8WI9 - chains a and l of the 24 polymer chains in the assembly; structure by electron microscopy, 3.50 A resolution.

[Chain a]
Molecule: 16S rRNA
Organism: Mycolicibacterium smegmatis MC2 155
Sequence (1528 nucleotides; each row starts with the number of its first residue):
     1 UUUUUGUUUG GAGAGUUUGA UCCUGGCUCA GGACGAACGC UGGCGGCGUG CUUAACACAU
    61 GCAAGUCGAA CGGAAAGGCC CUUUCGGGGG UACUCGAGUG GCGAACGGGU GAGUAACACG
   121 UGGGUGAUCU GCCCUGCACU UUGGGAUAAG CCUGGGAAAC UGGGUCUAAU ACCGAAUACA
   181 CCCUGCUGGU CGCAUGGCCU GGUAGGGGAA AGCUUUUGCG GUGUGGGAUG GGCCCGCGGC
   241 CUAUCAGCUU GUUGGUGGGG UGAUGGCCUA CCAAGGCGAC GACGGGUAGC CGGCCUGAGA
   301 GGGUGACCGG CCACACUGGG ACUGAGAUAC GGCCCAGACU CCUACGGGAG GCAGCAGUGG
   361 GGAAUAUUGC ACAAUGGGCG CAAGCCUGAU GCAGCGACGC CGCGUGAGGG AUGACGGCCU
   421 UCGGGUUGUA AACCUCUUUC AGCACAGACG AAGCGCAAGU GACGGUAUGU GCAGAAGAAG
   481 GACCGGCCAA CUACGUGCCA GCAGCCGCGG UAAUACGUAG GGUCCGAGCG UUGUCCGGAA
   541 UUACUGGGCG UAAAGAGCUC GUAGGUGGUU UGUCGCGUUG UUCGUGAAAA CUCACAGCUU
   601 AACUGUGGGC GUGCGGGCGA UACGGGCAGA CUAGAGUACU GCAGGGGAGA CUGGAAUUCC
   661 UGGUGUAGCG GUGGAAUGCG CAGAUAUCAG GAGGAACACC GGUGGCGAAG GCGGGUCUCU
   721 GGGCAGUAAC UGACGCUGAG GAGCGAAAGC GUGGGGAGCG AACAGGAUUA GAUACCCUGG
   781 UAGUCCACGC CGUAAACGGU GGGUACUAGG UGUGGGUUUC CUUCCUUGGG AUCCGUGCCG
   841 UAGCUAACGC AUUAAGUACC CCGCCUGGGG AGUACGGCCG CAAGGCUAAA ACUCAAAGGA
   901 AUUGACGGGG GCCCGCACAA GCGGCGGAGC AUGUGGAUUA AUUCGAUGCA ACGCGAAGAA
   961 CCUUACCUGG GUUUGACAUG CACAGGACGC CGGCAGAGAU GUCGGUUCCC UUGUGGCCUG
  1021 UGUGCAGGUG GUGCAUGGCU GUCGUCAGCU CGUGUCGUGA GAUGUUGGGU UAAGUCCCGC
  1081 AACGAGCGCA ACCCUUGUCU CAUGUUGCCA GCACGUUAUG GUGGGGACUC GUGAGAGACU
  1141 GCCGGGGUCA ACUCGGAGGA AGGUGGGGAU GACGUCAAGU CAUCAUGCCC CUUAUGUCCA
  1201 GGGCUUCACA CAUGCUACAA UGGCCGGUAC AAAGGGCUGC GAUGCCGUGA GGUGGAGCGA
  1261 AUCCUUUCAA AGCCGGUCUC AGUUCGGAUC GGGGUCUGCA ACUCGACCCC GUGAAGUCGG
  1321 AGUCGCUAGU AAUCGCAGAU CAGCAACGCU GCGGUGAAUA CGUUCCCGGG CCUUGUACAC
  1381 ACCGCCCGUC ACGUCAUGAA AGUCGGUAAC ACCCGAAGCC GGUGGCCUAA CCCUUGUGGA
  1441 GGGAGCCGUC GAAGGUGGGA UCGGCGAUUG GGACGAAGUC GUAACAAGGU AGCCGUACCG
  1501 GAAGGUGCGG CUGGAUCACC UCCUUUCU
Unresolved in the structure: 1-8, 1524-1528

[Chain l]
Protein: 30S ribosomal protein S11
Organism: Mycolicibacterium smegmatis MC2 155
UniProtKB: A0QSL6 (RS11_MYCS2); numbering as in UniProt (aligned over 1-138)
Sequence (138 residues; numbered 1 to 138; the number before each row is that of its first residue):
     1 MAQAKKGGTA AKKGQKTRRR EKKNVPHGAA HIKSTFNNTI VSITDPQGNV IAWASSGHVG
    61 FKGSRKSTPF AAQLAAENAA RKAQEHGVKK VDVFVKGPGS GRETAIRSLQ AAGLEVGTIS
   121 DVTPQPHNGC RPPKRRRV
Unresolved in the structure: 1-22, 138

[How chain a and chain l interact]
Contacting residue pairs - 73 pairs, chain a then chain l:
  G654(a) with His127(l), base contact
  A655(a) with Gln125(l), hydrogen bond to the sugar; Pro126(l), base contact; His127(l), hydrogen bond to the base; Gly129(l), base contact
  A656(a) with Pro124(l), phosphate contact; Pro126(l), sugar contact; Cys130(l), base contact
  U657(a) with Cys130(l), sugar contact
  G663(a) with Gly48(l), hydrogen bond to the base; Asn49(l), hydrogen bond to the base
  U664(a) with Asn49(l), sugar contact; Val50(l), hydrogen bond to the sugar
  G665(a) with Val50(l), sugar contact; Trp53(l), hydrogen bond to the sugar
  U666(a) with Trp53(l), hydrogen bond to the sugar
  A667(a) with His58(l), phosphate contact
  G668(a) with Ser55(l), hydrogen bond to the phosphate; Gly57(l), sugar contact; His58(l), salt bridge to the phosphate
  C669(a) with Asn38(l), hydrogen bond to the phosphate; Ser55(l), hydrogen bond to the phosphate; Ser56(l), phosphate contact; Gly57(l), hydrogen bond to the phosphate; Lys66(l), salt bridge to the phosphate
  G670(a) with Asn38(l), hydrogen bond to the phosphate; Lys66(l), base contact
  G671(a) with Asn37(l), hydrogen bond to the phosphate; Lys66(l), hydrogen bond to the base
  U672(a) with Asn37(l), hydrogen bond to the phosphate; Gly63(l), base contact; Ser64(l), hydrogen bond to the base; Arg136(l), hydrogen bond to the phosphate
  G673(a) with Arg136(l), salt bridge to the phosphate
  G674(a) with Ser64(l), hydrogen bond to the phosphate
  A675(a) with Lys62(l), phosphate contact; Gly63(l), phosphate contact; Ser64(l), hydrogen bond to the phosphate
  A684(a) with Trp53(l), base contact
  U685(a) with Ile40(l), sugar contact
  A686(a) with Lys33(l), salt bridge to the phosphate; Ser42(l), hydrogen bond to the sugar; Val50(l), base contact
  U687(a) with His31(l), sugar contact; Gly48(l), hydrogen bond to the sugar; Val50(l), sugar contact; Lys96(l), salt bridge to the phosphate
  C688(a) with Gln47(l), sugar contact; Gly48(l), sugar contact
  G694(a) with Cys130(l), base contact
  A696(a) with Asn128(l), hydrogen bond to the sugar; Gly129(l), base contact
  C697(a) with Asn128(l), sugar contact
  A698(a) with His127(l), stacking on the base; Asn128(l), sugar contact
  G758(a) with Cys130(l), sugar contact; Arg131(l), hydrogen bond to the sugar
  C759(a) with Arg131(l), sugar contact; Pro133(l), phosphate contact; Lys134(l), phosphate contact
  G760(a) with Lys134(l), phosphate contact
  A761(a) with Lys134(l), salt bridge to the phosphate
  C775(a) with Arg137(l), phosphate contact
  C776(a) with Arg136(l), hydrogen bond to the phosphate; Arg137(l), salt bridge to the phosphate
  C777(a) with Arg136(l), salt bridge to the phosphate
  U1490(a) with Arg137(l), base contact
  U1506(a) with Lys134(l), hydrogen bond to the phosphate; Arg137(l), salt bridge to the phosphate
  G1507(a) with Lys134(l), salt bridge to the phosphate; Arg137(l), salt bridge to the phosphate
  C1508(a) with Arg131(l), salt bridge to the phosphate
  G1509(a) with Arg131(l), salt bridge to the phosphate
Interface residues without a listed pair, chain a (40 interface residues in all): A695, A757
Interface residues without a listed pair, chain l (38 interface residues in all): Lys23, Thr35, Thr44, Ile51, Pro132, Arg135

[Overview]
Chain a and chain l form an interface of 40 and 38 residues respectively; the contacts include 25 hydrogen
bonds, 13 salt bridges and 1 aromatic stacking contact. Among the polar pairs are A655(a)-His127(l),
G663(a)-Gly48(l) and G663(a)-Asn49(l).
Chain a is 16S rRNA and chain l is 30S ribosomal protein S11, both from Mycolicibacterium smegmatis MC2 155;
the structure, Cryo- EM structure of Mycobacterium smegmatis 30S ribosomal subunit (body 2) of 70S ribosome,
bS1 and ..., was determined by electron microscopy (same publication as 8WHX, 8WHY, 8WI7, 8WI8, 8WIB, 8WIC,
8WID and 8WIF).
